2UVV - chains A and P of the 3 polymer chains in the assembly; structure by X-ray diffraction, 2.20 A resolution.

# Chain A
Molecule: DNA polymerase IV
Source organism: Sulfolobus solfataricus
Notes: EC 2.7.7.7
UniProt: Q97W02 (DPO42_SULSO); residues 1-352 here = UniProt positions 1-352
Sequence (358 residues; numbered -5 to 352; the number before each row is that of its first residue; numbers below 1 keep their minus sign (His-5 is residue -5)):
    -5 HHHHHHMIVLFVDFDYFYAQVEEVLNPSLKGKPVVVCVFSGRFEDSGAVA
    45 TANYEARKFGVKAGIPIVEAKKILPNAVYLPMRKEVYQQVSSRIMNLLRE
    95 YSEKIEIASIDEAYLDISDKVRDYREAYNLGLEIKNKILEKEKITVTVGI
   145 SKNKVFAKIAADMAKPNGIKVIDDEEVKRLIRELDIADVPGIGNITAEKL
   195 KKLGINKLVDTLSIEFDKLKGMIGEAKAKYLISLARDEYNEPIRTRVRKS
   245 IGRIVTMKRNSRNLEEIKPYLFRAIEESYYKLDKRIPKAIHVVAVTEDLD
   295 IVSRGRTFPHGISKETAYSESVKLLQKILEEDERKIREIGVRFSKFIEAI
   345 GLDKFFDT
Unresolved in the structure: -5 to 0, 344-352
Sequence notes: engineered mutation Glu332 (Arg in Q97W02)
Ion coordination: Ca2+ site 1: Asp7, Asp105, Glu106 (together with 2'-deoxyguanosine-5'-triphosphate); Ca2+ site 2: Asp7, Phe8, Asp105 (together with 2'-deoxyguanosine-5'-triphosphate); Ca2+ site 3: Ala181, Ile186
Residues lining bound ligands: 2'-deoxyguanosine-5'-triphosphate (DGT): Asp7, Phe8, Asp9, Tyr10, Phe11, Tyr12, Val32, Val43, Ala44, Thr45, Tyr48, Arg51, Ala57, Gly58, Asp105, Lys159
Reported in the primary citation:
  - binding site for the 18-nt DNA strand: Ala42, Glu332
  - binding site for the 18-nt DNA strand: Arg242, Arg247, Lys275, Arg331, Arg336 (proposed by the authors, not directly observed)
  - binding site for the 14-nt DNA strand (chain P): Arg298 (proposed by the authors, not directly observed)

# Chain P
Molecule: 14-nt DNA strand
Sequence (14 nucleotides; each row starts with the number of its first residue):
     1 GGGGGAAGGATTCC

# Interface between chain A and chain P
Contacting residue pairs (27):
  Ser103(A) - DC14(P)  hydrogen bond to the phosphate
  Asp105(A) - DC14(P)  phosphate contact
  Glu106(A) - DC14(P)  sugar contact
  Lys152(A) - DC14(P)  salt bridge to the phosphate
  Val183(A) - DC13(P)  phosphate contact
  Pro184(A) - DC13(P)  phosphate contact
  Gly185(A) - DT12(P)  phosphate contact
  Gly185(A) - DC13(P)  hydrogen bond to the phosphate
  Ile186(A) - DC13(P)  hydrogen bond to the phosphate
  Gly187(A) - DT12(P)  hydrogen bond to the phosphate
  Gly187(A) - DC13(P)  phosphate contact
  Asn188(A) - DT12(P)  phosphate contact
  Ile189(A) - DT11(P)  phosphate contact
  Ile189(A) - DT12(P)  hydrogen bond to the phosphate
  Thr190(A) - DT11(P)  phosphate contact
  Thr190(A) - DT12(P)  hydrogen bond to the phosphate
  Lys193(A) - DT11(P)  salt bridge to the phosphate
  Val296(A) - DG9(P)  phosphate contact
  Ser297(A) - DG8(P)  phosphate contact
  Ser297(A) - DG9(P)  hydrogen bond to the phosphate
  Arg298(A) - DG8(P)  salt bridge to the phosphate
  Arg298(A) - DG9(P)  salt bridge to the phosphate
  Gly299(A) - DG8(P)  hydrogen bond to the phosphate
  Arg300(A) - DA7(P)  phosphate contact
  Thr301(A) - DA7(P)  hydrogen bond to the phosphate
  Lys321(A) - DG8(P)  salt bridge to the phosphate
  Lys339(A) - DA6(P)  salt bridge to the phosphate
Other interface residues (no listed pair), chain A (24 interface residues in all): Ile104, Lys221, Ile295

# Summary
24 residues of chain A and 8 residues of chain P are in contact; the contacts include 9 hydrogen bonds and 6
salt bridges. Polar pairs include Ser103(A)-DC14(P), Gly185(A)-DC13(P) and Ile186(A)-DC13(P). The paper
reports a binding site for the 18-nt DNA strand at Ala42(A), Glu332(A) and Arg242(A) among others; a binding
site for the 14-nt DNA strand (chain P) at Arg298(A).
Here chain A is DNA polymerase IV (Sulfolobus solfataricus) and chain P is a 14-nt DNA strand. Entry 2UVV
(Crystal structures of mutant Dpo4 DNA polymerases with 8-oxoG containing DNA template-primer constructs) was
determined by X-ray diffraction, deposited together with 2UVR, 2UVU and 2UVW.
